PDB entry 1XUR | X-ray diffraction, 1.85 A resolution | chains A and B

# Chain A (and B)
Protein: Collagenase 3
Organism: Homo sapiens
Notes: EC 3.4.24.-; fragment: Catalytic domain; chain B of this document is another copy of the same molecule, construct and numbering; everything in this record applies to it too
UniProtKB: P45452 (MMP13_HUMAN); residues 104-274 here = UniProt positions 104-274
Chain sequence (171 residues; each row starts with the number of its first residue):
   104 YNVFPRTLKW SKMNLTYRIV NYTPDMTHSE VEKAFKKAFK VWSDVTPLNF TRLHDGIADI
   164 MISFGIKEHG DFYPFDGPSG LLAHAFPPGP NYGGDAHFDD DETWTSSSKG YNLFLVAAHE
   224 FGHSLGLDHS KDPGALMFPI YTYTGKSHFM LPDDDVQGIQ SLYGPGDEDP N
Disordered / not traced: 273-274 (chain B: 270-274)
Ion coordination: Ca2+ site 1: Asp-162, Asn-194, Gly-196, Asp-198; Zn2+ site 1: His-172, Asp-174, His-187, His-200; Ca2+ site 2: Asp-179, Gly-180, Ser-182, Leu-184, Asp-202, Glu-205; Zn2+ site 2: His-222, His-226, His-232
Residues lining bound ligands: PB5 (n,n'-bis(pyridin-3-ylmethyl)pyrimidine-4,6-dicarboxamide): Lys-140, Asn-215, Phe-217, Leu-218, Val-219, His-222, Gly-237, Ala-238, Leu-239, Phe-241, Pro-242, Ile-243, Tyr-244, Thr-245, Tyr-246, Thr-247, Gly-248, Lys-249, Ser-250, His-251, Phe-252, Pro-255
Curated features (UniProtKB/Swiss-Prot):
  - active site: Glu-223
  - binding site (Ca(2+)): Asp-128, Asp-162, Asp-179, Gly-180, Ser-182, Leu-184, Asn-194, Gly-196, Asp-198, Asp-202, Asp-203, Glu-205
  - binding site (Zn(2+)): His-172, Asp-174, His-187, His-200, His-222, His-226, His-232, Met-240
  - glycosylation (N-linked (GlcNAc...) asparagine): Asn-117, Asn-152
  - natural variant: Trp-207 (W207G: In MDST), His-232 (H232N: In MANDP1)
  - mutagenesis: Glu-223 (E223A: Abolishes enzyme activity)
Reported in the primary citation:
  - binding site for PB5: Phe-217, Leu-218, His-222, Thr-245, Tyr-246, Thr-247, Phe-252
  - specificity-determining residues: Leu-218, Gly-248

# How chain A and chain B interact
Pairs across the interface (50):
  Tyr-104(A) with Ser-233(B); Asp-257(B), hydrogen bond (backbone-side chain); Gln-260(B); Gly-261(B); Ser-264(B)
  Asn-105(A) with Leu-230(B); Asp-231(B), hydrogen bond (backbone-backbone); His-232(B); Lys-234(B)
  Val-106(A) with Gly-229(B); Ser-264(B); Leu-265(B), hydrophobic
  Phe-107(A) with Arg-109(B); Leu-111(B); Pro-190(B), hydrophobic; His-226(B); Gly-229(B), hydrogen bond (backbone-backbone); Leu-230(B); Asp-231(B)
  Pro-108(A) with Arg-109(B), hydrogen bond (backbone-side chain); Leu-111(B)
  Arg-109(A) with Arg-109(B); Leu-111(B)
  Thr-110(A) with Arg-109(B)
  Leu-111(A) with Phe-107(B); Arg-109(B)
  Gly-173(A) with Phe-175(B)
  Asp-174(A) with Phe-175(B)
  Phe-175(A) with Gly-173(B); Phe-175(B), hydrophobic
  Pro-190(A) with Phe-107(B), hydrophobic
  Pro-193(A) with Tyr-176(B)
  Asn-194(A) with Tyr-176(B)
  Tyr-195(A) with Asp-174(B), hydrogen bond (side chain-backbone); Phe-175(B); Tyr-176(B), hydrogen bond
  His-226(A) with Phe-107(B)
  Gly-229(A) with Val-106(B); Phe-107(B), hydrogen bond (backbone-backbone)
  Leu-230(A) with Asn-105(B); Phe-107(B)
  Asp-231(A) with Asn-105(B), hydrogen bond (backbone-backbone); Phe-107(B)
  His-232(A) with Asn-105(B), hydrogen bond (backbone-side chain)
  Ser-233(A) with Tyr-104(B)
  Asp-257(A) with Tyr-104(B), hydrogen bond (side chain-backbone)
  Gln-260(A) with Tyr-104(B)
  Gly-261(A) with Tyr-104(B)
  Ser-264(A) with Tyr-104(B)
  Leu-265(A) with Val-106(B), hydrophobic

# In short
The interface between chain A and chain B involves 26 residues on one side and 23 on the other; the contacts
include 10 hydrogen bonds. Among the polar pairs are Tyr-104(A)/Asp-257(B), Pro-108(A)/Arg-109(B) and
Tyr-195(A)/Asp-174(B). The paper reports a binding site for PB5 at Phe-217(A), Leu-218(A) and His-222(A) among
others; specificity determinants Leu-218(A) and Gly-248(A).
Both chains are Collagenase 3 (Homo sapiens). Entry 1XUR (Matrix metalloproteinase-13 complexed with non-zinc
binding inhibitor) was determined by X-ray diffraction, deposited together with 1XUD.
